Entry 5VZY (X-ray diffraction, 2.32 A resolution); this record covers chains H and A of the 3 polymer chains in the assembly.

[Chain H]
Name: Crenezumab Fab heavy chain, Immunoglobulin gamma-1 heavy chain
Source organism: Homo sapiens
UniProtKB: P0DOX5 (IGG1_HUMAN); residues 109-221 here correspond to UniProt positions 115-227 (UniProt number = residue number + 6)
Sequence (220 residues; row label = number of the first residue in the row; note: 5 numbers in that range are skipped by the numbering (no residue carries them; nothing is unmodelled there); a row labelled like 82A-82C holds insertion residues (82A, then the next letters in order)):
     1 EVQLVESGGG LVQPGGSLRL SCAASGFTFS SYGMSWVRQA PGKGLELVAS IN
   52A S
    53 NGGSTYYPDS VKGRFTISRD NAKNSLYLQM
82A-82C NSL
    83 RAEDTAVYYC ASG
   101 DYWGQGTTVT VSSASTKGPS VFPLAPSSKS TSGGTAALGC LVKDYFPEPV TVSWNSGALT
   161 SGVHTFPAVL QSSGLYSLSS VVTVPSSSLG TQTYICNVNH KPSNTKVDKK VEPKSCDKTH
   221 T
Not modelled in the structure: 127-133, 215-221
Disulfide bonds: Cys-22/Cys-92, Cys-140/Cys-196
What the authors report for this chain:
  - conformationally variable residues (side-chain flip): Tyr-32, Asn-52, Asp-101

[Chain A]
Name: Amyloid beta A4 protein
Source organism: Homo sapiens
UniProtKB: P05067 (A4_HUMAN); residues 11-25 here correspond to UniProt positions 682-696 (UniProt number = residue number + 671)
Sequence (15 residues; numbered 11 to 25; the number before each row is that of its first residue):
    11 EVHHQKLVFF AEDVG
Not modelled in the structure: 11-12, 25
What the authors report for this chain:
  - mutagenesis - D23A: decreased binding to Crenezumab Fab heavy chain, Immunoglobulin gamma-1 heavy chain (chain H)

[Chain H / chain A interface]
Contacting residue pairs (22):
  Glu-1(H) / His-13(A)
  Glu-1(H) / His-14(A)  hydrogen bond (backbone-side chain)
  Val-2(H) / His-13(A)
  Phe-27(H) / Lys-16(A)
  Ser-31(H) / Asp-23(A)
  Tyr-32(H) / Lys-16(A)
  Tyr-32(H) / Leu-17(A)
  Tyr-32(H) / Asp-23(A)
  Gly-33(H) / Phe-20(A)
  Gly-33(H) / Glu-22(A)
  Gly-33(H) / Asp-23(A)  hydrogen bond (backbone-side chain)
  Asn-52(H) / Glu-22(A)
  Ser-52A(H) / Asp-23(A)  hydrogen bond
  Ser-94(H) / Lys-16(A)
  Ser-94(H) / Phe-19(A)
  Ser-94(H) / Phe-20(A)
  Gly-95(H) / Phe-19(A)
  Gly-95(H) / Phe-20(A)
  Asp-101(H) / Lys-16(A)  salt bridge
  Asp-101(H) / Leu-17(A)  hydrogen bond (side chain-backbone)
  Asp-101(H) / Phe-19(A)
  Tyr-102(H) / Gln-15(A)  hydrogen bond (side chain-backbone)
Interface residues without a listed pair, chain H (13 interface residues in all): Ile-51
Interface residues without a listed pair, chain A (10 interface residues in all): Val-18
From the paper, about this interface:
  - specific contacts: Glu-1(H)/His-14(A) (hydrogen bond), Tyr-32(H)/Lys-16(A) (cation-pi contact), Gly-33(H)/Asp-23(A) (backbone contact), Gly-95(H)/Phe-19(A), Asp-101(H)/Lys-16(A), Asp-23(A)/Ser-52A(H) (hydrogen bond)
  - epitope / paratope residues, chain H: Glu-1(H), Tyr-32(H), Gly-33(H), Asp-101(H)
  - epitope / paratope residues, chain A: His-13(A), His-14(A), Lys-16(A), Leu-17(A), Glu-22(A), Asp-23(A)

[Summary]
Chain H and chain A form an interface of 13 and 10 residues respectively; the contacts include 5 hydrogen
bonds and 1 salt bridge. Polar pairs include Asp-101(H)/Lys-16(A), Glu-1(H)/His-14(A) and Gly-33(H)/Asp-23(A).
The authors report hydrogen bonds between Glu-1(H) and His-14(A) and Asp-23(A) and Ser-52A(H); a cation-pi
contact between Tyr-32(H) and Lys-16(A); a backbone contact between Gly-33(H) and Asp-23(A). From the paper:
D23A of chain A reduces binding to Crenezumab Fab heavy chain, Immunoglobulin gamma-1 heavy chain (chain H);
epitope/paratope residues Glu-1(H), Tyr-32(H) and His-13(A) among others.
Chain H is Crenezumab Fab heavy chain, Immunoglobulin gamma-1 heavy chain and chain A is Amyloid beta A4
protein, both from Homo sapiens; the structure, Crystal structure of crenezumab Fab in complex with Abeta, was
determined by X-ray diffraction.
